Entry 7SPU (electron microscopy, 3.73 A resolution); this record covers chains k and u of the 54 polymer chains in the assembly.

Chain k (and u):
Molecule: Gene 5 protein
From: Shigella phage Sf6
Notes: chain u of this document is another copy of the same molecule, construct and numbering; everything in this record applies to it too
UniProt: Q716H0 (Q716H0_BPSFV); residue numbers follow UniProt; this construct covers 1-423
Amino-acid sequence (423 residues; numbered 1 to 423; the number before each row is that of its first residue):
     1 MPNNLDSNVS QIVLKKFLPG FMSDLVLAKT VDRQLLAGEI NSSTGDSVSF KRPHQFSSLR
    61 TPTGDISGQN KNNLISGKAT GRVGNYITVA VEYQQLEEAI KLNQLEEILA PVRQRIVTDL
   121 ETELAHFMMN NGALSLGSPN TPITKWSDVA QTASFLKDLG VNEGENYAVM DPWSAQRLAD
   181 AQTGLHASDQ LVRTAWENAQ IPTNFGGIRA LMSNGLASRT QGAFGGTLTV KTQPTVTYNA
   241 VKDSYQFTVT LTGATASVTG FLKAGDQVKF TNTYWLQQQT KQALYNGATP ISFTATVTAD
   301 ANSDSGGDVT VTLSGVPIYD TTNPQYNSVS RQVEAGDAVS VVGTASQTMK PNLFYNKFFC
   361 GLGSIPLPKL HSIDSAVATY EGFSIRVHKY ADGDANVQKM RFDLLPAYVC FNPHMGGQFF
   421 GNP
Unresolved in the structure: 1-9 (chain u: 1)

How chain k and chain u interact:
Pairs across the interface (48; chain k residue first):
  Asn41(k) - Ala99(u)
  Asn41(k) - Ile100(u)
  Ser42(k) - Ala99(u)  hydrogen bond (backbone-backbone)
  Ser42(k) - Ile100(u)
  Ser42(k) - Lys101(u)
  Ser42(k) - Leu102(u)
  Ser43(k) - Lys15(u)  hydrogen bond
  Ser43(k) - Asn103(u)  hydrogen bond
  Gly45(k) - Ile100(u)
  Lys51(k) - Asn8(u)  hydrogen bond
  Asn73(k) - Pro2(u)
  Asn73(k) - Asn3(u)
  Leu74(k) - Asn3(u)  hydrogen bond (backbone-side chain)
  Leu74(k) - Asn4(u)  hydrogen bond (backbone-backbone)
  Ile75(k) - Asn4(u)
  Ser76(k) - Asn4(u)
  Ser76(k) - Leu5(u)
  Ser76(k) - Ser7(u)  hydrogen bond (backbone-side chain)
  Ser76(k) - Asn8(u)
  Lys78(k) - Ser7(u)
  Tyr86(k) - Gln95(u)
  Tyr86(k) - Asn396(u)
  Lys242(k) - Asn4(u)
  Lys242(k) - Ser7(u)
  Leu367(k) - Gln95(u)
  Pro368(k) - Gln95(u)  hydrogen bond (backbone-side chain)
  Pro368(k) - Glu98(u)
  Lys369(k) - Gln398(u)
  Leu370(k) - Ala391(u)  hydrophobic
  Leu370(k) - Gly393(u)
  Leu370(k) - Gln398(u)
  His371(k) - Asp374(u)
  His371(k) - Lys389(u)
  His371(k) - Ala391(u)
  His371(k) - Gln398(u)  hydrogen bond
  His371(k) - Met400(u)
  Ser372(k) - Asp374(u)  hydrogen bond (backbone-side chain)
  Ser372(k) - Lys389(u)
  Ser372(k) - Tyr390(u)
  Ser372(k) - Ala391(u)
  Ile373(k) - Gly393(u)
  Tyr390(k) - Asp394(u)
  Lys399(k) - Asp394(u)  salt bridge
  Arg401(k) - Gly393(u)  hydrogen bond (side chain-backbone)
  Arg401(k) - Asp394(u)
  Arg401(k) - Asn396(u)  hydrogen bond
  Asp403(k) - Asn396(u)
  Leu405(k) - Leu96(u)  hydrophobic
Interface residues without a listed pair, chain k (30 interface residues in all): Asp46, Gly77, Asp243, Pro366, Arg386, Asp392
Interface residues without a listed pair, chain u (27 interface residues in all): Ile373, Asp392, Lys399

In short:
30 residues of chain k and 27 residues of chain u are in contact; the contacts include 12 hydrogen bonds and 1
salt bridge. Polar pairs include Lys399(k)-Asp394(u), Ser43(k)-Lys15(u) and Ser43(k)-Asn103(u).
Chain k and chain u are both Gene 5 protein (Shigella phage Sf6); the structure, In situ cryo-EM structure of
bacteriophage Sf6 gp3:gp7:gp5 complex in conformation 1 at 3.73A resolution, was determined by electron
microscopy together with 7UKJ, 7SFS, 7SG7 and 7SP4 from the same study.
